PDB entry 6Y6S | X-ray diffraction, 2.10 A resolution | chain A

== Chain A ==
Protein: Galactocerebrosidase
Source organism: Mus musculus
Notes: EC 3.2.1.46
UniProtKB: P54818 (GALC_MOUSE); residues 25-668 here correspond to UniProt positions 41-684 (UniProt number = residue number + 16)
Amino-acid sequence (654 residues; numbered 15 to 668; the number before each row is that of its first residue):
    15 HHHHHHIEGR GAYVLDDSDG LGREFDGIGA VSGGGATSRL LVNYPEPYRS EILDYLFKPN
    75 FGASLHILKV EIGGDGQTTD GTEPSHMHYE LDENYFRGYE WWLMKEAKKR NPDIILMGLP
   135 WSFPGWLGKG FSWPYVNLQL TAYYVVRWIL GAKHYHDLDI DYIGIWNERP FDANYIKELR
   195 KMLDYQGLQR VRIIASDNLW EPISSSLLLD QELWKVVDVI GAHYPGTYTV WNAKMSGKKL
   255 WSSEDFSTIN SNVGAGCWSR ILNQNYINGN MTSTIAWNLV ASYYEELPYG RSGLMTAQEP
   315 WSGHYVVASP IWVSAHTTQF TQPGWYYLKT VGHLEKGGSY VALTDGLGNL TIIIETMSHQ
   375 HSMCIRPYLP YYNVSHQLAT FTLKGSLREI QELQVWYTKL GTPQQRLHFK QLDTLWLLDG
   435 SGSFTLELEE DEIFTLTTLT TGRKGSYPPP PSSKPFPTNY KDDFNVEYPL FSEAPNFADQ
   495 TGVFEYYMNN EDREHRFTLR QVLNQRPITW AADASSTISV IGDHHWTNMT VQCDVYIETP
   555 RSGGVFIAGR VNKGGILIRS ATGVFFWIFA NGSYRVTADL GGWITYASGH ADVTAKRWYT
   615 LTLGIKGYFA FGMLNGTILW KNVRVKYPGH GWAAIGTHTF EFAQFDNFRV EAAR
Unresolved in the structure: 15-24, 416-418
Differences from the reference sequence: expression tag (15-24)
Curated features (UniProtKB/Swiss-Prot):
  - active site: Glu182 (Proton donor/acceptor), Glu258 (Nucleophile)
  - binding site (substrate): Thr93, Trp135, Asn181, Arg380
  - glycosylation (N-linked (GlcNAc...) asparagine): Asn284, Asn363, Asn387, Asn542, Asn585, Asn629
Disulfides: Cys271-Cys378
Covalent attachments: N-acetylglucosamine (NAG) linked to Asn284, Asn363, Asn387, Asn542
Bound ions: Ca2+: Asp477, Asn479, Phe511, Asp660; Ni2+: His538, His644
Small-molecule neighbours: galacto-noeurostegine (ODW; (1R,2S,3S,4R,5R)-4-(hydroxymethyl)-8-azabicyclo[3.2.1]octane-1,2,3-triol): Gly48, Thr92, Thr93, Trp135, Asn181, Glu182, His237, Tyr238, Glu258, Ser261, Trp291, Tyr303, Ile379, Arg380, Trp524

== Overview ==
Chain A binds galacto-noeurostegine. N-acetylglucosamine is covalently linked to Asn284, Asn363, Asn387 and
Asn542. Asp477, Asn479, Phe511 and Asp660 coordinate Ca2+. His538 and His644 form the Ni2+ site. Curated
annotation (UniProt) lists active-site residues Glu182 and Glu258 and 4 substrate-binding residues.
Chain A is Galactocerebrosidase (Mus musculus); the structure, Mouse Galactocerebrosidase complexed with
galacto-noeurostegine GNS at pH 6.8, was determined by X-ray diffraction (same publication as 6Y6T).
